6XP3 - chains A and E of the 5 polymer chains in the assembly; structure by X-ray diffraction, 1.93 A resolution.

Chain A (and E):
Molecule: Pyrroline-5-carboxylate reductase 1, mitochondrial
Organism: Homo sapiens
Notes: EC 1.5.1.2; chain E of this document is another copy of the same molecule, construct and numbering; everything in this record applies to it too
UniProt: P32322 (P5CR1_HUMAN); residues 1-300 here = UniProt positions 1-300
Sequence (322 residues; row label = number of the first residue in the row; numbers below 1 keep their minus sign (Met-21 is residue -21)):
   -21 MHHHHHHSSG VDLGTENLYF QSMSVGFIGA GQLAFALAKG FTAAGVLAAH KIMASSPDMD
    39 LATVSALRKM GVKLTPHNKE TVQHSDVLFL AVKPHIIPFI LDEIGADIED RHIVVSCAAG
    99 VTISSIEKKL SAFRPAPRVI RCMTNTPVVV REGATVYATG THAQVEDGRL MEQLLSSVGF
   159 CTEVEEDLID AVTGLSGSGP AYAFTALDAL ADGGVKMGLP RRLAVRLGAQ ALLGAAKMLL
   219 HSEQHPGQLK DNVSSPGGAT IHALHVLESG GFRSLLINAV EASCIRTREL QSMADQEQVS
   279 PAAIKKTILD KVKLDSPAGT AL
Unresolved in the structure: -21 to -3, 274-300 (chain E: -21 to -1, 274-300)
Construct notes: initiating methionine (-21); expression tag (-20 to 0)
Residues lining bound ligands: cyclopentanecarboxylic acid (IQ0): Ala97, Met121, Thr171, Gly175, Ser176, Leu268
UniProt features mapped onto this chain:
  - binding site (NADP(+)): Ile6 to Leu11, Ser34, Asn56, Ala69 to Pro72, Cys95 to Ala97
  - binding site (NADPH): Ala8, Gln10, Leu11, Ser34, Asp36, Asn56, Val70, Lys71, Ala97, Asn230
  - binding site (L-proline): Glu164, Ala237, Thr238
  - modified residue: Ser2 (N-acetylserine), Ser278 (Phosphoserine)
  - natural variant: Arg119 (R119G: In ARCL2B; R119H: In ARCL2B), Ala179 (A179T: In ARCL2B), Gly206 (G206R: In ARCL2B; G206W: In ARCL2B), Gly248 (G248E: In ARCL3B), Arg251 (R251H: In ARCL3B), Ala257 (A257T: In ARCL3B), Arg266 (R266Q: In ARCL2B)
  - mutagenesis: Glu221 (E221A: Reduced enzyme activity), Thr238 (T238A: Decreased pyrroline-5-carboxylate reductase activity)
Reported in the primary citation:
  - binding site for cyclopentanecarboxylic acid: Thr238

How chain A and chain E interact:
Pairs across the interface (14; chain A residue first):
  Lys228(A) with Asp186(E), salt bridge; Asp190(E), salt bridge
  Asp229(A) with Arg199(E), salt bridge
  Pro234(A) with Val193(E); Gly196(E); Leu197(E); Pro198(E), hydrophobic
  Gly235(A) with Val193(E), hydrogen bond (backbone-backbone); Lys194(E); Gly196(E)
  Ile239(A) with Asp190(E); Lys194(E)
  His240(A) with Lys194(E)
  His243(A) with Lys194(E), hydrogen bond
Interface residues without a listed pair, chain A (10 interface residues in all): Ser232, Ser233, Arg251

Overview:
The interface between chain A and chain E involves 10 residues on one side and 8 on the other, with 2 hydrogen
bonds and 3 salt bridges. Among the polar pairs are Lys228(A)-Asp186(E), Lys228(A)-Asp190(E) and
Asp229(A)-Arg199(E). Ligands of chain A: cyclopentanecarboxylic acid. From the paper: a binding site for
cyclopentanecarboxylic acid at Thr238(A).
Chain A and chain E are both Pyrroline-5-carboxylate reductase 1, mitochondrial (Homo sapiens); the structure,
Structure of human PYCR1 complexed with cyclopentanecarboxylic acid, was determined by X-ray diffraction
together with 6XOZ, 6XP0, 6XP1 and 6XP2 from the same study.
